5BQG - chain A; structure by X-ray diffraction, 1.44 A resolution.

== Chain A ==
Name: Prostaglandin E synthase
Organism: Homo sapiens
Notes: EC 5.3.99.3
Reference sequence: O14684 (PTGES_HUMAN); residue numbers follow UniProt; this construct covers 2-152
Chain sequence (154 residues; row label = number of the first residue in the row; numbers below 1 keep their minus sign (Met-1 is residue -1)):
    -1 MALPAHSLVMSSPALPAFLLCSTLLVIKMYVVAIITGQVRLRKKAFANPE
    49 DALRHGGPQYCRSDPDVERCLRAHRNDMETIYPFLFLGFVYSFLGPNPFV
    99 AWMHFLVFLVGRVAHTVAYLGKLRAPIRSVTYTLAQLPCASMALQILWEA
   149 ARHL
Unresolved in the structure: -1 to 4
Differences from the reference sequence: initiating methionine (-1); expression tag (0-1)
Small-molecule neighbours:
  - 4UJ (2-chloro-N-(4-phenyl-1,3-thiazol-2-yl)benzamide): Gly35, Arg38, Leu39, Phe44, Asp49, Arg52, His53, Ala123, Pro124, Arg126, Ser127, Val128, Thr131
  - glutathione (GSH): Ala31, Thr34, Arg38, Leu69, Arg70, His72, Arg73, Asn74, Glu77, His113, Tyr117, Arg126, Ser127, Tyr130
  - hexyl beta-D-glucopyranoside (JZR): His102, Leu135, Ala138, Ser139, Leu142, Gln143, Trp146
Swiss-Prot annotation at these positions:
  - binding site (glutathione): Arg38, Arg73 to Glu77, His113, Tyr117, Arg126 to Tyr130
  - site (Essential for protaglandin-E synthase activity): Asp49, Arg126
  - mutagenesis: Gln36 (Q36E: Keeps about 40-50% of prostaglandin-E synthase activity), Asp49 (D49A: Loss of prostaglandin-E synthase activity; D49N: Loss of prostaglandin-E synthase activity), Glu66 (E66A: Reduces protaglandin-E synthase activity by 50%), Arg67 (R67A: Loss of prostaglandin-E synthase activity), Arg70 (R70A: Slightly reduced protaglandin-E synthase activity; R70S: No effect on protaglandin-E synthase activity), His72 (H72A: Reduces protaglandin-E synthase activity by 70%), Arg73 (R73A: Retains partial of protaglandin-E synthase activity; R73L: Loss of protaglandin-E synthase activity), Arg110 (R110A/S: Loss of protaglandin-E synthase activity; R110T: Retains 17.8% of protaglandin-E synthase activity), Thr114 (T114V: Retains 21.3% activity of protaglandin-E synthase activity), Tyr117 (Y117A: Loss of protaglandin-E synthase activity; Y117F: No effect on protaglandin-E synthase activity), Arg126 (R126A/L: Loss of prostaglandin-E synthase activity; R126K: Loss of prostaglandin-E synthase activity. Transforms prostaglandin-E synthase activity to prostaglandin-F(2alpha)synthase activity ...), Ser127 (S127A: No effect on protaglandin-E synthase activity), 2 further mutagenesis entries in UniProt

== Overview ==
Chain A binds compound 4UJ, glutathione and hexyl beta-D-glucopyranoside. Curated annotation (UniProt) lists
13 glutathione-binding residues and 14 mutagenesis sites.
Chain A is Prostaglandin E synthase (Homo sapiens); the structure, Crystal Structure of mPGES-1 Bound to an
Inhibitor, was determined by X-ray diffraction (same publication as 5BQH and 5BQI).
